Entry 7FI8 (X-ray diffraction, 2.80 A resolution); this record covers chains B and C of the 3 polymer chains in the assembly.

[Chain B]
Name: NKG2-D type II integral membrane protein
Organism: Homo sapiens
UniProt: P26718 (NKG2D_HUMAN); residues 80-216 here = UniProt positions 80-216
Amino-acid sequence (139 residues; each row starts with the number of its first residue):
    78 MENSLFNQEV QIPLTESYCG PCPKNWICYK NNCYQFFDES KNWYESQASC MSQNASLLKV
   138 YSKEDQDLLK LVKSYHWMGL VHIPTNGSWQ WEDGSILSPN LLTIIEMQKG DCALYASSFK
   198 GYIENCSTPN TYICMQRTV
Disordered / not traced: 78-90, 216
Sequence notes: initiating methionine (78); expression tag (79)
UniProt features mapped onto this chain:
  - glycosylation (N-linked (GlcNAc...) asparagine): N131, N163, N202
Disulfide bonds: C96-C105, C99-C110, C127-C211, C189-C203

[Chain C]
Name: MHC class I polypeptide-related sequence A
Organism: Homo sapiens
UniProt: Q29983 (MICA_HUMAN); residues 1-274 here correspond to UniProt positions 24-297 (UniProt number = residue number + 23)
Amino-acid sequence (275 residues; row label = number of the first residue in the row; numbering starts at 0):
     0 MEPHSLRYNL TVLIWDGSVQ SGFLTEVHLD GQPFLRCDRQ KCRAKPQGQW AEDVLGNKTW
    60 DRETRDLTGN GKDLRMTLAH IKDQKEGLHS LQEIRVCEIH EDNSTRSSIH FYYDGELFLS
   120 NNLETKEWTM PQSSRAQTLA MNVRNFWKED AMKTKTHWHA MHADCLQELR RYLKSGVVLR
   180 RTVPPMVNVT RSEASEGNIT VTCRASGFYP WNITLSWRQD GVSLSHDTQQ WGDVLPDGNG
   240 TYQTWVATRI CQGEEQRFTC YMEHSGNHST HPVPS
Disordered / not traced: 45-57
Sequence notes: initiating methionine (0); engineered mutation I13 (Ser36 in Q29983), I108 (Gln131 in Q29983), N120 (Gln143 in Q29983), W146 (Leu169 in Q29983), W157 (Tyr180 in Q29983)
UniProt features mapped onto this chain:
  - glycosylation (N-linked (GlcNAc...) asparagine): N8, N56, N187, N197, N238
Disulfide bonds: C36-C41, C96-C164, C202-C259

[Chain B / chain C interface]
Contacting residue pairs - 15 pairs, chain B then chain C:
  K150(B) - M151(C)
  Y152(B) - H156(C)  hydrogen bond
  Y152(B) - A159(C)
  I182(B) - A162(C)  hydrophobic
  I182(B) - D163(C)
  E183(B) - A162(C)
  E183(B) - Q166(C)  hydrogen bond (backbone-side chain)
  E183(B) - R169(C)  salt bridge
  M184(B) - H158(C)
  M184(B) - A162(C)  hydrophobic
  Q185(B) - H158(C)  hydrogen bond
  K197(B) - D65(C)  salt bridge
  Y199(B) - A159(C)  hydrophobic
  Y199(B) - D163(C)  hydrogen bond
  N207(B) - T155(C)
Interface residues without a listed pair, chain B (14 interface residues in all): F113, S151, I181, L191, S195
Interface residues without a listed pair, chain C (13 interface residues in all): R64, D149, T153

[In short]
14 residues of chain B and 13 residues of chain C are in contact; the contacts include 4 hydrogen bonds and 2
salt bridges. Among the polar pairs are E183(B)-R169(C), K197(B)-D65(C) and Y152(B)-H156(C).
Here chain B is NKG2-D type II integral membrane protein and chain C is MHC class I polypeptide-related
sequence A, both from Homo sapiens. Entry 7FI8 (Crystal structure of human MICA mutants in complex with
natural killer cell receptor NKG2D) was determined by X-ray diffraction.
